Entry 6TGA (electron microscopy, 3.26 A resolution); this record covers chains E and H of the 8 polymer chains in the assembly.

[Chain E]
Name: Formate dehydrogenase subunit alpha
Source organism: Rhodobacter capsulatus
UniProtKB: A0A0E2PAE3 (A0A0E2PAE3_RHOCA); numbering as in UniProt (aligned over 1-958)
Sequence (958 residues; each row starts with the number of its first residue):
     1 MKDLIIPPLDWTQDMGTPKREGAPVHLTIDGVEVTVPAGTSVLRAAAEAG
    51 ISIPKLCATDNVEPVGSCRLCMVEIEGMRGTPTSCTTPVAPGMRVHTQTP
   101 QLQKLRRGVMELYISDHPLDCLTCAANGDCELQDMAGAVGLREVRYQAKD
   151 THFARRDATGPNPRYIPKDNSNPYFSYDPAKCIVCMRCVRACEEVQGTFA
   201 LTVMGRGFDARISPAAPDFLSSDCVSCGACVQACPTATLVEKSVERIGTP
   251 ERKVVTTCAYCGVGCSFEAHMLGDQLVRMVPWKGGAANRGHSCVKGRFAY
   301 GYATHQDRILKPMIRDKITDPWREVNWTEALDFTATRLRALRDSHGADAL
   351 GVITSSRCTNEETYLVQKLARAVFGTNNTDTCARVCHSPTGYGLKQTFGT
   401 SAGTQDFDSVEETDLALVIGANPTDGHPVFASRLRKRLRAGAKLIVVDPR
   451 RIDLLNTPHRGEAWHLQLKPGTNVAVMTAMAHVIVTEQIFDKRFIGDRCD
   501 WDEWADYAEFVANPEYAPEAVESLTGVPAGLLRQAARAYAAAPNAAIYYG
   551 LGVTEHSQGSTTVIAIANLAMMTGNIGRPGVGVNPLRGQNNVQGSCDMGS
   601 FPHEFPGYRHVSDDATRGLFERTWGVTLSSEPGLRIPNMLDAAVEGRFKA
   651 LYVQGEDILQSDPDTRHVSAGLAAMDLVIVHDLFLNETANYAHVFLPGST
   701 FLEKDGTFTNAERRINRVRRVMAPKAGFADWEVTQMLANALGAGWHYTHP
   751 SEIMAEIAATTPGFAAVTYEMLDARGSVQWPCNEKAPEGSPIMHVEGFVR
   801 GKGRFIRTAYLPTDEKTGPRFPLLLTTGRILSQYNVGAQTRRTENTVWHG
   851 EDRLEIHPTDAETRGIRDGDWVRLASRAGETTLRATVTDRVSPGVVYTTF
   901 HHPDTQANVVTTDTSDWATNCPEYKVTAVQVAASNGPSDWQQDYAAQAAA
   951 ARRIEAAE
Disordered / not traced: 1-6, 956-958
Metal / ion sites: 2Fe-2S cluster Fe: Cys57, Cys68, Cys71, Cys85; 4Fe-4S cluster Fe site 1: His117, Cys121, Cys124, Cys130; 4Fe-4S cluster Fe site 2: Cys182, Cys185, Cys188, Cys234; 4Fe-4S cluster Fe site 3: Cys192, Cys224, Cys227, Cys230; 4Fe-4S cluster Fe site 4: Cys258, Cys261, Cys265, Cys293; molybdenum(VI) ion: Cys386 (together with hydrosulfuric acid, molybdopterin guanosine dinucleotide)
Ligand contacts:
  - 2Fe-2S cluster (FES): Lys55, Leu56, Cys57, Ala58, Val65, Gly66, Ser67, Cys68, Arg69, Leu70, Cys71, Thr83, Cys85
  - hydrosulfuric acid (H2S): Cys382, Cys386, Gly588, Gln589, Val592
  - molybdopterin guanosine dinucleotide (MGD; 2-amino-5,6-dimercapto-7-methyl-3,7,8a,9-tetrahydro-8-oxa-1,3,9,10-tetraaza-anthracen-4-one guanosine dinucleotide), molecule 1: Cys261, Lys295, Cys386, His387, Ile419, Gly420, Ala421, Asn422, Asp425, Gly426, His427, Val447, Asp448, Pro449, Arg450, Ile452, Leu468, Pro470, Gly471, Asn473, Gly550, Leu551, Gly552, His556, Leu586, Arg587, Gly588, Gln589, Thr826, Thr827, Gly828, Arg829, Ile830, Leu831, Ser832, Gln833, Tyr834, Asn835, Tyr897, His901, Lys925
  - molybdopterin guanosine dinucleotide (MGD), molecule 2: Arg357, Cys358, Cys382, Val385, Cys386, Leu551, Glu555, Gln589, Gly655, Glu656, Asp657, Ser661, Asp662, His681, Asp682, Leu683, Asn686, Gly698, Ser699, Thr700, Lys704, Asp730, Thr827, Arg829, Tyr834, Asn835, Val836, Ala838, Gln839, Phe900, Asn908, Thr911, Tyr924, Lys925
  - 4Fe-4S cluster (SF4), molecule 1: His117, Pro118, Asp120, Cys121, Cys124, Ala126, Asn127, Cys130, Leu132, Gln133, Lys181, Thr236, Ala237
  - 4Fe-4S cluster (SF4), molecule 2: Phe175, Cys192, Gln196, Thr198, Leu201, Phe219, Cys224, Val225, Ser226, Cys227, Gly228, Ala229, Cys230
  - 4Fe-4S cluster (SF4), molecule 3: Tyr177, Cys182, Ile183, Val184, Cys185, Met186, Arg187, Cys188, Ile212, Ala233, Cys234, Pro235, Thr236, Thr238, Leu239
  - 4Fe-4S cluster (SF4), molecule 4: Cys258, Tyr260, Cys261, Val263, Gly264, Cys265, Phe267, Ser292, Cys293, Lys295, Gly296, Pro428, Val429
What the authors report for this chain:
  - catalytic residues: His387, Arg587 (citing earlier work)

[Chain H]
Name: NAD-dependent formate dehydrogenase subunit delta
Source organism: Rhodobacter capsulatus
UniProtKB: A0A0E2P9Z0 (A0A0E2P9Z0_RHOCA); numbering as in UniProt (aligned over 1-71)
Sequence (71 residues; each row starts with the number of its first residue):
     1 MSDDKIIRMANQIAAFFAVQPGDRAGPVAAHISENWSAPMRAALLAHVAA
    51 QSPGLDPLVIAAAPQIRPVPA
Disordered / not traced: 1, 71

[How chain E and chain H interact]
Residue-residue contacts (34):
  Tyr392(E) - Phe17(H)
  Tyr392(E) - His31(H)
  Asp506(E) - Pro21(H)
  Thr561(E) - Phe16(H)
  His610(E) - Glu34(H)  hydrogen bond (side chain-backbone)
  Ser612(E) - Arg67(H)  hydrogen bond
  Ser630(E) - Arg67(H)  hydrogen bond
  Glu631(E) - Ser37(H)
  Glu631(E) - Ala38(H)  hydrogen bond (side chain-backbone)
  Glu631(E) - Arg41(H)  salt bridge
  Glu631(E) - Arg67(H)
  Glu631(E) - Pro70(H)
  Pro632(E) - Glu34(H)
  Pro632(E) - Trp36(H)
  Pro632(E) - Ser37(H)  hydrogen bond (backbone-side chain)
  Gly633(E) - Ser37(H)  hydrogen bond (backbone-side chain)
  Leu634(E) - Ser37(H)
  Arg635(E) - Trp36(H)
  Pro637(E) - Lys5(H)
  Asn638(E) - Met40(H)
  Asp641(E) - Lys5(H)
  Arg647(E) - Pro39(H)
  Arg804(E) - Gln20(H)
  Ile806(E) - Gln20(H)
  Arg807(E) - Val19(H)  hydrogen bond (side chain-backbone)
  Arg807(E) - Gln20(H)  hydrogen bond (backbone-side chain)
  Arg807(E) - Pro21(H)
  Asp913(E) - Arg8(H)  salt bridge
  Ser915(E) - Gln12(H)
  Asp916(E) - Gln12(H)
  Trp917(E) - Gln12(H)  hydrogen bond (backbone-side chain)
  Trp917(E) - Ile13(H)
  Trp917(E) - Phe16(H)  hydrophobic
  Asn920(E) - Met9(H)
Interface residues without a listed pair, chain E (29 interface residues in all): Ser557, Ile564, His603, Ala809, Leu811, Ala918
Interface residues without a listed pair, chain H (23 interface residues in all): Ala15, Ser33, Asn35

[Overview]
29 residues of chain E and 23 residues of chain H are in contact; the contacts include 9 hydrogen bonds and 2
salt bridges. Polar pairs include Glu631(E)-Arg41(H), Asp913(E)-Arg8(H) and His610(E)-Glu34(H). Bound to chain
E: molybdopterin guanosine dinucleotide, 2Fe-2S cluster, 4 copies of 4Fe-4S cluster and hydrosulfuric acid.
From the paper: catalytic residues His387(E) and Arg587(E).
Chain E is Formate dehydrogenase subunit alpha and chain H is NAD-dependent formate dehydrogenase subunit
delta, both from Rhodobacter capsulatus; the structure, Cryo-EM Structure of as isolated form of
NAD+-dependent Formate Dehydrogenase from Rhodobacter capsulatus, was determined by electron microscopy (same
publication as 6TG9).
